7UNY - chains A and C; structure by X-ray diffraction, 4.13 A resolution (low resolution: residue-level contacts below are approximate; hydrogen-bond / salt-bridge calls are withheld).

[Chain A]
Name: Cysteine-rich small secreted protein CSS
Organism: Plasmodium falciparum
UniProt: Q8IM47 (Q8IM47_PLAF7); residue numbers follow UniProt; this construct covers 21-290
Amino-acid sequence (289 residues; row label = number of the first residue in the row):
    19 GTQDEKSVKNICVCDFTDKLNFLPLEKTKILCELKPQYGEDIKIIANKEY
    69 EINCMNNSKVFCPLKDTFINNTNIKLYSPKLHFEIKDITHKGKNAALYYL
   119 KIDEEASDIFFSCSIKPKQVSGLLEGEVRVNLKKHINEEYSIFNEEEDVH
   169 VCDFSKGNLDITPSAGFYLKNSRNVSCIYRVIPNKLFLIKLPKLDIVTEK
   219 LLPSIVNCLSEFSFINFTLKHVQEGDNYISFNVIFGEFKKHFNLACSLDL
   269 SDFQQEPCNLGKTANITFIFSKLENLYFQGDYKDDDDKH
Unresolved in the structure: 291-307
Cystine bridges: Cys32-Cys50, Cys72-Cys131, Cys80-Cys276, Cys170-Cys195, Cys226-Cys264
Covalent attachments: N-acetylglucosamine (NAG) linked to Asn74, Asn192, Asn283; glycan linked to Asn88
Construct notes: expression tag (19-20, 291-307); engineered mutation Ala263 (Thr in Q8IM47)
What the authors report for this chain:
  - post-translational modification sites: Asn88

[Chain C]
Name: D2 Nanobody
Organism: Vicugna pacos
Notes: antibody fragment or engineered binder
Amino-acid sequence (130 residues; numbered 1 to 119 plus 11 insertion-coded residues; the number before each row is that of its first residue; a row labelled like 82A-82C holds insertion residues (82A, then the next letters in order)):
     1 QVQLQESGGGLVQAGGSLRLSCAASGRTFSSYAMGWFRQAPGKEREFVAA
    51 IS
   52A Y
    53 SGSNTYDADSVKGRFAISRDNAKNTVYLQM
82A-82C NSL
    83 KPEDTAVYYCAAAGVYSG
100A-100G TYTDTEF
   101 DYWGQGTQVTVSSHHHHHH
Unresolved in the structure: 117-119
Cystine bridges: Cys22-Cys92

[Chain A / chain C interface]
Residue-residue contacts - 37 pairs, chain A then chain C:
  Thr20(A) with Trp103(C)
  Gln21(A) with Asp100D(C); Thr100E(C); Phe100G(C); Asp101(C)
  Glu23(A) with Asp101(C)
  Lys45(A) with Thr100E(C)
  Lys47(A) with Asp101(C)
  Lys53(A) with Arg27(C)
  Lys77(A) with Glu100F(C)
  Lys83(A) with Asn56(C)
  Asp84(A) with Ser52(C); Tyr52A(C); Ser53(C); Gly54(C); Ser55(C); Asn56(C)
  Thr85(A) with Tyr58(C); Tyr98(C); Ser99(C); Gly100(C)
  Phe86(A) with Tyr52A(C); Val97(C); Tyr98(C); Ser99(C)
  Asn88(A) with Ser99(C)
  Ser130(A) with Val97(C)
  Glu145(A) with Val97(C)
  Arg147(A) with Gly96(C); Val97(C); Asp101(C)
  Phe185(A) with Ser31(C)
  Leu187(A) with Ser30(C); Tyr52A(C); Ser53(C); Asn73(C)
  Lys188(A) with Ser53(C)
Interface residues without a listed pair, chain A (19 interface residues in all): Phe79
Interface residues without a listed pair, chain C (24 interface residues in all): Tyr32, Tyr102
Interface features reported in the paper:
  - epitope / paratope residues, chain A: Asn88(A)

[In short]
19 residues of chain A and 24 residues of chain C are in contact. N-acetylglucosamine is covalently linked to
Asn74(A), Asn192(A) and Asn283(A). The paper reports the epitope/paratope residue Asn88(A); a modification
site at Asn88(A).
Here chain A is Cysteine-rich small secreted protein CSS (Plasmodium falciparum) and chain C is D2 Nanobody
(Vicugna pacos). Entry 7UNY (Crystal structure of D2 nanobody in complex with PfCSS) was determined by X-ray
diffraction together with 7UNZ from the same study.
